Entry 4TVP (X-ray diffraction, 3.10 A resolution); this record covers chains G and L of the 6 polymer chains in the assembly.

[Chain G]
Molecule: Envelope glycoprotein gp160
From: Human immunodeficiency virus 1
Reference sequence: Q2N0S5 (Q2N0S5_9HIV1); the construct lacks a stretch of the UniProt sequence and is renumbered around it, so the offset changes along the chain: 31-141 = UniProt 30-140; 150-185 = UniProt 141-176; 187-309 = UniProt 186-308; 312-321 = UniProt 309-318; 2 more segments
Amino-acid sequence (481 residues; row label = number of the first residue in the row; note: 12 numbers in that range are skipped by the numbering (no residue carries them; nothing is unmodelled there); a row labelled like 185A-185I holds insertion residues (185A, then the next letters in order)):
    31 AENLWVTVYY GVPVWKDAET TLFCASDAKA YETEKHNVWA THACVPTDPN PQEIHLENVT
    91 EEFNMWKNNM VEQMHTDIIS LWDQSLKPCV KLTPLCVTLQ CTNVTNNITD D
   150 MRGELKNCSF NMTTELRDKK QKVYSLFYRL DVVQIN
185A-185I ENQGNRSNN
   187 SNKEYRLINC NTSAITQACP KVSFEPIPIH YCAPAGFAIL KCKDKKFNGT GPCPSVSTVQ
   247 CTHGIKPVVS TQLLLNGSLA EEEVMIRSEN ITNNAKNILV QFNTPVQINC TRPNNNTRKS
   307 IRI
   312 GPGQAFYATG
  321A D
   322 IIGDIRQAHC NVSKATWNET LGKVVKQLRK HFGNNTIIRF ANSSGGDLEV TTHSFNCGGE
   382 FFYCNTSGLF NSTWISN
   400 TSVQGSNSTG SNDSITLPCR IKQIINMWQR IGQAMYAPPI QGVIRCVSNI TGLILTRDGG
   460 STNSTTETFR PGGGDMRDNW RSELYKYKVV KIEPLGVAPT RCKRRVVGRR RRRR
Disordered / not traced: 185A-185I, 400-410, 506-513
Disulfide bonds: Cys54-Cys74, Cys119-Cys205, Cys126-Cys196, Cys131-Cys157, Cys218-Cys247, Cys228-Cys239, Cys296-Cys331, Cys378-Cys445, Cys385-Cys418
Glycans and other covalent adducts: glycan linked to Asn88, Asn137, Asn332; N-acetylglucosamine (NAG) linked to Asn133, Asn156, Asn160, Asn197, Asn234, Asn262, Asn276, Asn295, Asn301, Asn339, Asn355, Asn363, Asn386, Asn392, Asn448
Differences from the reference sequence: engineered mutation Asn332 (Thr330 in Q2N0S5), Cys501 (Ala498 in Q2N0S5); expression tag (509-513)
Reported in the primary citation:
  - post-translational modification sites: Asn88, Asn137, Asn156, Asn301, Asn332
  - conformationally variable residues (side-chain flip): Cys54 to Cys74, Trp112, Ile424 to Ala436

[Chain L]
Molecule: PGT122 Light chain
From: Homo sapiens
Amino-acid sequence (213 residues; row label = number of the first residue in the row; note: 1 number in that range is skipped by the numbering (no residue carries it; nothing is unmodelled there); a row labelled like 67A-67C holds insertion residues (67A, then the next letters in order)):
     6 APTF
    11 VSVAPGQTAR ITCGEESLGS RSVIWYQQRP GQAPSLIIYN NNDRPSGIPD RFSGSPG
67A-67C STF
    68 GTTATLTITS VEAGDEADYY CHIWDSRR
95A-95C PTN
    96 WVFGEGTTLI VLSQPKAAPS VTLFPPSSEE LQANKATLVC LISDFYPGAV TVAWKADSSP
   156 VKAGVETTTP SKQSNNKYAA SSYLSLTPEQ WKSHKSYSCQ VTHEGSTVEK TVAPTECS
Disordered / not traced: 211-213
Disulfide bonds: Cys23-Cys88, Cys135-Cys194

[How chain G and chain L interact]
Residue-residue contacts (17):
  Thr135(G) with Leu28(L); Arg94(L), hydrogen bond (backbone-side chain)
  Asn136(G) with Arg94(L)
  Asn137(G) with Ser93(L); Arg94(L); Arg95(L); Pro95A(L)
  Ile322(G) with Arg94(L), hydrogen bond (backbone-side chain)
  Ile323(G) with Phe67C(L), hydrophobic
  Gly324(G) with Leu28(L); Gly29(L); Phe67C(L); Arg94(L), hydrogen bond (backbone-side chain)
  Asp325(G) with Gly29(L); Ser30(L), hydrogen bond (side chain-backbone); Ser93(L), hydrogen bond
  Ile326(G) with Arg94(L)
Interface residues without a listed pair, chain L (9 interface residues in all): Thr95B

[In short]
8 residues of chain G face 9 of chain L across their interface, with 5 hydrogen bonds. Among the polar pairs
are Thr135(G)-Arg94(L), Ile322(G)-Arg94(L) and Gly324(G)-Arg94(L). The paper reports modification sites
Asn88(G), Asn137(G) and Asn156(G) among others; conformational variability at Cys54(G), Trp112(G) and
Ile424(G).
Chain G is Envelope glycoprotein gp160 (Human immunodeficiency virus 1) and chain L is PGT122 Light chain
(Homo sapiens); the structure, Crystal Structure of the HIV-1 BG505 SOSIP.664 Env Trimer Ectodomain,
Comprising Atomic-Level Definition of Pre-Fusion gp120 ..., was determined by X-ray diffraction.
